PDB entry 7CGN | electron microscopy, 4.30 A resolution (low resolution: residue-level contacts below are approximate; hydrogen-bond / salt-bridge calls are withheld) | chains D and E of the 12 polymer chains in the assembly

Chain D:
Molecule: Lipid asymmetry maintenance ABC transporter permease subunit MlaE
Organism: Escherichia coli (strain K12)
Reference sequence: A0A4S5B3V0 (A0A4S5B3V0_ECOLI); residues 1-260 here = UniProt positions 1-260
Chain sequence (260 residues; numbered 1 to 260; the number before each row is that of its first residue):
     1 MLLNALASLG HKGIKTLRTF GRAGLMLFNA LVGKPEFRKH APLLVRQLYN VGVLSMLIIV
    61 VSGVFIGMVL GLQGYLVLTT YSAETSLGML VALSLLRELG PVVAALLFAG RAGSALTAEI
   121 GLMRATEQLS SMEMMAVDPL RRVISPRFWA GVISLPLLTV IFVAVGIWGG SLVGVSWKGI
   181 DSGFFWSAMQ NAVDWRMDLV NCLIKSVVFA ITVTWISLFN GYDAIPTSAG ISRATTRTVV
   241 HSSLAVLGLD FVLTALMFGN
Disordered / not traced: 1-2, 260
Reported in the primary citation:
  - mutagenesis - I14N, R97E, L99N, R237E/H241E: decreased growth in response to SDS/EDTA

Chain E:
Molecule: Phospholipid ABC transporter ATP-binding protein MlaF
Organism: Escherichia coli (strain K12)
Reference sequence: A0A4V3YUQ9 (A0A4V3YUQ9_ECOLI); numbering as in UniProt (aligned over 1-269)
Chain sequence (269 residues; numbered 1 to 269; the number before each row is that of its first residue):
     1 MEQSVANLVD MRDVSFTRGN RCIFDNISLT VPRGKITAIM GPSGIGKTTL LRLIGGQIAP
    61 DHGEILFDGE NIPAMSRSRL YTVRKRMSML FQSGALFTDM NVFDNVAYPL REHTQLPAPL
   121 LHSTVMMKLE AVGLRGAAKL MPSELSGGMA RRAALARAIA LEPDLIMFDQ PFVGQDPITM
   181 GVLVKLISEL NSALGVTCVV VSHDVPEVLS IADHAWILAD KKIVAHGSAQ ALQANPDPRV
   241 RQFLDGIADG PVPFRYPAGD YHADLLPGS
Disordered / not traced: 1-4, 268-269
Sequence notes: engineered mutation Gln-170 (Glu in A0A4V3YUQ9)
Small-molecule neighbours: ATP (adenosine-5'-triphosphate): Arg-18, Ser-43, Gly-44, Ile-45, Gly-46, Lys-47, Thr-48, Thr-49, Gln-92, Gln-170

Interface between chain D and chain E:
Pairs across the interface - 26 pairs, chain D then chain E:
  Lys-39(D) / Glu-112(E)
  Thr-126(D) / Ala-95(E)
  Glu-127(D) / Phe-91(E)
  Glu-127(D) / Ala-95(E)
  Gln-128(D) / Leu-96(E)
  Gln-128(D) / Phe-97(E)
  Gln-128(D) / Thr-98(E)
  Ser-130(D) / Arg-52(E)
  Ser-130(D) / Phe-91(E)
  Ser-131(D) / Phe-91(E)
  Ser-131(D) / Ala-95(E)
  Ser-131(D) / Arg-157(E)
  Met-132(D) / Phe-97(E)
  Glu-133(D) / Tyr-81(E)
  Glu-133(D) / Arg-84(E)
  Met-134(D) / Arg-84(E)
  Met-134(D) / Met-89(E)
  Met-135(D) / Pro-109(E)
  Met-135(D) / His-113(E)
  Met-135(D) / Arg-157(E)
  Ala-136(D) / Tyr-81(E)
  Ala-136(D) / Arg-84(E)
  Ala-136(D) / His-113(E)
  Asp-138(D) / Tyr-81(E)
  Arg-142(D) / Tyr-108(E)
  Arg-142(D) / Glu-112(E)
Interface residues without a listed pair, chain D (15 interface residues in all): Arg-46, Val-137
Interface residues without a listed pair, chain E (19 interface residues in all): Gln-57, Lys-85, Ser-93, Gly-94, Asp-99

Summary:
The interface between chain D and chain E involves 15 residues on one side and 19 on the other. Ligands of
chain E: ATP. From the paper: I14N, R97E and L99N of chain D, among others, reduce growth in response to
SDS/EDTA.
Chain D is Lipid asymmetry maintenance ABC transporter permease subunit MlaE and chain E is Phospholipid ABC
transporter ATP-binding protein MlaF, both from Escherichia coli (strain K12); the structure, The overall
structure of the MlaFEDB complex in ATP-bound EQtall conformation (Mutation of E170Q on MlaF), was determined
by electron microscopy, deposited together with 7CGE and 7CH0.
